PDB entry 4LZS | X-ray diffraction, 2.20 A resolution | chain A

# Chain A
Protein: Bromodomain-containing protein 4
From: Homo sapiens
Notes: fragment: first bromodomain domain
Reference sequence: O60885 (BRD4_HUMAN); numbering as in UniProt (aligned over 44-168)
Sequence (127 residues; numbered 42 to 168; the number before each row is that of its first residue):
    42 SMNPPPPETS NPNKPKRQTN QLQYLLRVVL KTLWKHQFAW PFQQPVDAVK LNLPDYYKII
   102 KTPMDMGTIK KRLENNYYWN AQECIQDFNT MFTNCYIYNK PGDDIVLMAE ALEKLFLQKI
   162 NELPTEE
Differences from the reference sequence: expression tag (42-43)
UniProt features mapped onto this chain:
  - site: Asn-140 (Acetylated histone binding)
  - cross-link: Lys-99 (Glycyl lysine isopeptide (Lys-Gly) (interchain with G-Cter in SUMO2))
  - natural variant: Asp-145 (D145G: Found in a patient with a neurodevelopmental syndrome; uncertain significance)
  - mutagenesis: Asn-140 (N140A: Abolishes binding to acetylated histones)
Ligand contacts: L46 (4-acetyl-3-ethyl-N,5-dimethyl-1H-pyrrole-2-carboxamide): Trp-81, Pro-82, Phe-83, Gln-85, Val-87, Leu-92, Leu-94, Tyr-97, Cys-136, Tyr-139, Asn-140, Ile-146
What the authors report for this chain:
  - binding site for L46: Asn-140

# Overview
Bound to chain A: compound L46. UniProt lists one mutagenesis site. The paper reports a binding site for L46
at Asn-140.
Chain A is Bromodomain-containing protein 4 (Homo sapiens); the structure, Crystal Structure of BRD4(1) bound
to inhibitor XD46, was determined by X-ray diffraction together with 4LYI, 4LYS, 4LYW and 4LZR from the same
study.
